Entry 9H9J (electron microscopy, 3.20 A resolution); this record covers chains A and Z of the 15 polymer chains in the assembly.

# Chain A
Molecule: 16S RNA
From: Escherichia coli
Sequence (1541 nucleotides; each row starts with the number of its first residue; note: 1 number in that range is skipped by the numbering (no residue carries it; nothing is unmodelled there)):
     1 AAAUUGAAGAGUUUGAUCAUGGCUCAGAUUGAACGCUGGCGGCAGGCCUA
    51 ACACAUGCAAGUCGAACGGUAACAGGAAGAAGCUUGCUUCUUUGCUGACG
   101 AGUGGCGGACGGGUGAGUAAUGUCUGGGAAACUGCCUGAUGGAGGGGGAU
   151 AACUACUGGAAACGGUAGCUAAUACCGCAUAACGUCGCAAGACCAAAGAG
   201 GGGGACCUUCGGGCCUCUUGCCAUCGGAUGUGCCCAGAUGGGAUUAGCUA
   251 GUAGGUGGGGUAACGGCUCACCUAGGCGACGAUCCCUAGCUGGUCUGAGA
   301 GGAUGACCAGCCACACUGGAACUGAGACACGGUCCAGACUCCUACGGGAG
   351 GCAGCAGUGGGGAAUAUUGCACAAUGGGCGCAAGCCUGAUGCAGCCAUGC
   401 CGCGUGUAUGAAGAAGGCCUUCGGGUUGUAAAGUACUUUCAGCGGGGAGG
   451 AAGGGAGUAAAGUUAAUACCUUUGCUCAUUGACGUUACCCGCAGAAGAAG
   501 CACCGGCUAACUCCGUGCCAGCAGCCXCGGUAAUACGGAGGGUGCAAGCG
   551 UUAAUCGGAAUUACUGGGCGUAAAGCGCACGCAGGCGGUUUGUUAAGUCA
   601 GAUGUGAAAUCCCCGGGCUCAACCUGGGAACUGCAUCUGAUACUGGCAAG
   651 CUUGAGUCUCGUAGAGGGGGGUAGAAUUCCAGGUGUAGCGGUGAAAUGCG
   701 UAGAGAUCUGGAGGAAUACCGGUGGCGAAGGCGGCCCCCUGGACGAAGAC
   751 UGACGCUCAGGUGCGAAAGCGUGGGGAGCAAACAGGAUUAGAUACCCUGG
   801 UAGUCCACGCCGUAAACGAUGUCGACUUGGAGGUUGUGCCCUUGAGGCGU
   851 GGCUUCCGGAGCUAACGCGUUAAGUCGACCGCCUGGGGAGUACGGCCGCA
   901 AGGUUAAAACUCAAAUGAAUUGACGGGGGC
   932 CCGCACAAGCGGUGGAGCAUGUGGUUUAAUUCGAUGXAACGCGAAGAACC
   982 UUACCUGGUCUUGACAUCCACGGAAGUUUUCAGAGAUGAGAAUGUGCCUU
  1032 CGGGAACCGUGAGACAGGUGCUGCAUGGCUGUCGUCAGCUCGUGUUGUGA
  1082 AAUGUUGGGUUAAGUCCCGCAACGAGCGCAACCCUUAUCCUUUGUUGCCA
  1132 GCGGUCCGGCCGGGAACUCAAAGGAGACUGCCAGUGAUAAACUGGAGGAA
  1182 GGUGGGGAUGACGUCAAGUCAUCAUGGCCCUUACGACCAGGGCUACACAC
  1232 GUGCUACAAUGGCGCAUACAAAGAGAAGCGACCUCGCGAGAGCAAGCGGA
  1282 CCUCAUAAAGUGCGUCGUAGUCCGGAUUGGAGUCUGCAACUCGACUCCAU
  1332 GAAGUCGGAAUCGCUAGUAAUCGUGGAUCAGAAUGCCACGGUGAAUACGU
  1382 UCCCGGCCUUGUACACACCGCCCGUXACACCAUGGGAGUGGGUUGCAAAA
  1432 GAAGUAGGUAGCUUAACCUUCGGGAGGGCGCUUACCACUUUGUGAUUCAU
  1482 GACUGGGGUGAAGUCGUAACAAGGUAACCGUAGGGGAACCUGCGGUUGGA
  1532 UCACCUCCUUA
Not modelled in the structure: 932-1386, 1535-1542
Modified residues: PSU (pseudouridine-5'-monophosphate) at position 516, G7M (N7-methyl-guanosine-5'-monophosphate) at position 527, 2MG (2N-methylguanosine-5'-monophosphate) at position 967, 5MC (5-methylcytidine-5'-monophosphate) at position 968, 2MG (2N-methylguanosine-5'-monophosphate) at position 1208, 4OC (4n,o2'-methylcytidine-5'-monophosphate) at position 1402, 5MC (5-methylcytidine-5'-monophosphate) at position 1407, UR3 (3-methyluridine-5'-monophoshate) at position 1498, 2MG (2N-methylguanosine-5'-monophosphate) at position 1516, MA6 (6N-dimethyladenosine-5'-monophoshate) at position 1518, MA6 (6N-dimethyladenosine-5'-monophoshate) at position 1519
Ion coordination: Mg2+ site 1 near G21 (its only coordinating residue here); Mg2+ site 2 near C48 (its only coordinating residue here); Mg2+ site 3 near A53 (its only coordinating residue here); Mg2+ site 4: A59, U387; Mg2+ site 5 near G100 (its only coordinating residue here); Mg2+ site 6: A109, G331; Mg2+ site 7: A116, G117, G289; K+: G145, A197; Mg2+ site 8: A174, C175; Mg2+ site 9: U180, A195; Mg2+ site 10: A298, G299; Mg2+ site 11: G299, G558; 23 more Mg2+ sites not listed
Ligand contacts: A1IC4 ((2S,3S)-2-[[(2S)-2-[[(2S,4S)-5-aminocarbonyloxy-4-oxidanyl-2-[[(2S,3R)-3-oxidanylpiperidin-2-yl]carbonylamino]pentanoyl]amino]-3-(1H-imidazol-4-yl)propanoyl]amino]-3-(2-chloranyl-1H-imidazol-4-yl)-3-oxidanyl-propanoic acid): U692, G693, U788, U789, G791, A792, A794, C795, C796, U1506
Reported in the primary citation:
  - binding site for A1IC4: G693

# Chain Z
Name: Translation initiation factor IF-3
From: Escherichia coli
Reference sequence: P0A707 (IF3_ECOLI); residue numbers follow UniProt; this construct covers 1-180
Sequence (180 residues; numbered 1 to 180; the number before each row is that of its first residue):
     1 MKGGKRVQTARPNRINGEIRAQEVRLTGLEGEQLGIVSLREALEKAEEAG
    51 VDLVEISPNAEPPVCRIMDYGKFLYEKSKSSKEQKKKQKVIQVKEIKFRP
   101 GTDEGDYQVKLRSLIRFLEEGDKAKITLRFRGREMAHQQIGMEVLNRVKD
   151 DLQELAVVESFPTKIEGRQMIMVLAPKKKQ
Not modelled in the structure: 1-68

# Chain A / chain Z interface
Pairs across the interface (29):
  U697(A) with Lys85(Z), salt bridge to the phosphate
  G700(A) with Leu74(Z), base contact
  U701(A) with Tyr70(Z), stacking on the base; Gly71(Z), hydrogen bond to the base
  G703(A) with Tyr70(Z), base contact
  U789(A) with Lys94(Z), hydrogen bond to the base
  A790(A) with Glu95(Z), hydrogen bond to the sugar
  G791(A) with Val93(Z), phosphate contact; Lys94(Z), salt bridge to the phosphate; Glu95(Z), hydrogen bond to the phosphate; Arg116(Z), hydrogen bond to the phosphate
  A792(A) with Lys94(Z), salt bridge to the phosphate; Arg116(Z), salt bridge to the phosphate
  U793(A) with Arg112(Z), hydrogen bond to the base
  A1408(A) with Glu104(Z), sugar contact
  G1494(A) with Asp103(Z), hydrogen bond to the sugar; Glu104(Z), hydrogen bond to the base
  U1495(A) with Arg99(Z), salt bridge to the phosphate; Gly101(Z), sugar contact; Thr102(Z), phosphate contact; Asp103(Z), sugar contact; Glu104(Z), sugar contact; Asp106(Z), sugar contact
  C1496(A) with Arg99(Z), salt bridge to the phosphate; Thr102(Z), hydrogen bond to the phosphate; Asp106(Z), sugar contact; Lys110(Z), phosphate contact
  G1517(A) with Val109(Z), base contact; Arg112(Z), hydrogen bond to the sugar
Other interface residues (no listed pair), chain A (19 interface residues in all): G688, A696, A702, 5MC_1407, G1497
Other interface residues (no listed pair), chain Z (21 interface residues in all): Asp69, Lys72, Tyr75, Phe117

# Summary
The interface between chain A and chain Z involves 19 residues on one side and 21 on the other; the contacts
include 10 hydrogen bonds, 6 salt bridges and 1 aromatic stacking contact. Polar contacts include
U701(A)-Gly71(Z), U789(A)-Lys94(Z) and U793(A)-Arg112(Z). Chain A binds compound A1IC4. The paper reports a
binding site for A1IC4 at G693(A).
Chain A is 16S RNA and chain Z is Translation initiation factor IF-3, both from Escherichia coli; the
structure, Complex 2 (BODY) 30S-IF1-IF3-tRNA-GE81112, was determined by electron microscopy together with
9H8G, 9H9H, 9H9I, 9H9K, 9H9L, 9H9M and 9H9N from the same study.
